PDB entry 9L1N | electron microscopy, 3.30 A resolution | chains A and M of the 13 polymer chains in the assembly

Chain A:
Molecule: E1 glycoprotein
Source organism: Western equine encephalitis virus
UniProt: Q9J1K1 (Q9J1K1_WEEV); residues 1-439 here correspond to UniProt positions 798-1236 (UniProt number = residue number + 797)
Amino-acid sequence (439 residues; row label = number of the first residue in the row):
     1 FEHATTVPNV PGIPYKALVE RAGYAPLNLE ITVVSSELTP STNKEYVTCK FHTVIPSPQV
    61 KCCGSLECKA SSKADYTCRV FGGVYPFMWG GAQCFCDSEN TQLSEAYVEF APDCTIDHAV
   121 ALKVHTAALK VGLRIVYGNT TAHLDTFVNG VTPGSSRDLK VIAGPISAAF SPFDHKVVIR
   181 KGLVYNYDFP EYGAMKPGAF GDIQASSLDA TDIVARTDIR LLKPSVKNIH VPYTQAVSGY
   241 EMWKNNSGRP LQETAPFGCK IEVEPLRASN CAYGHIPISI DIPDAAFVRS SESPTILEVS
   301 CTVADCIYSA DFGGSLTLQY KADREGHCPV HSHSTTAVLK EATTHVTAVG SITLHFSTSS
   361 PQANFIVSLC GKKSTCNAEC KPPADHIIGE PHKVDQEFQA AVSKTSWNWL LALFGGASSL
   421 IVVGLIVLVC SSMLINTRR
Not modelled in the structure: 439
Disulfides: Cys49-Cys114, Cys62-Cys94, Cys63-Cys96, Cys68-Cys78, Cys259-Cys271, Cys301-Cys376, Cys306-Cys380, Cys328-Cys370
Covalent attachments: N-acetylglucosamine (NAG) linked to Asn139

Chain M:
Molecule: Protocadherin-10
Source organism: Homo sapiens
UniProt: Q9P2E7 (PCD10_HUMAN); residue numbers follow UniProt; this construct covers 19-113
Amino-acid sequence (95 residues; row label = number of the first residue in the row):
    19 QLHYTVQEEQ EHGTFVGNIA EDLGLDITKL SARGFQTVPN SRTPYLDLNL ETGVLYVNEK
    79 IDREQICKQS PSCVLHLEVF LENPLELFQV EIEVL
Disulfides: Cys85-Cys91

How chain A and chain M interact:
Residue-residue contacts - 6 pairs, chain A then chain M:
  Phe87(A) - Gln19(M)
  Phe87(A) - Leu41(M)  hydrophobic
  Trp89(A) - His21(M)
  Trp89(A) - Glu109(M)
  Lys227(A) - Gln19(M)
  Asn228(A) - Gln19(M)
Interface residues without a listed pair, chain A (5 interface residues in all): Val226

Summary:
The interface between chain A and chain M involves 5 residues on one side and 4 on the other. Covalently
linked N-acetylglucosamine: at Asn139(A).
Here chain A is E1 glycoprotein (Western equine encephalitis virus) and chain M is Protocadherin-10 (Homo
sapiens). Entry 9L1N (Structure of Western equine encephalitis virus 71V1658 strain VLP in complex with human
PCDH10 EC1) was determined by electron microscopy, deposited together with 9L9A.
